PDB entry 8XIO | electron microscopy, 2.65 A resolution | chains C and G of the 5 polymer chains in the assembly

== Chain C ==
Protein: Guanine nucleotide-binding protein G(I)/G(S)/G(T) subunit beta-1
Source organism: Homo sapiens
UniProt: P62873 (GBB1_HUMAN); residues 7-345 here correspond to UniProt positions 2-340 (UniProt number = residue number - 5)
Amino-acid sequence (351 residues; row label = number of the first residue in the row; numbers below 1 keep their minus sign (Met-5 is residue -5)):
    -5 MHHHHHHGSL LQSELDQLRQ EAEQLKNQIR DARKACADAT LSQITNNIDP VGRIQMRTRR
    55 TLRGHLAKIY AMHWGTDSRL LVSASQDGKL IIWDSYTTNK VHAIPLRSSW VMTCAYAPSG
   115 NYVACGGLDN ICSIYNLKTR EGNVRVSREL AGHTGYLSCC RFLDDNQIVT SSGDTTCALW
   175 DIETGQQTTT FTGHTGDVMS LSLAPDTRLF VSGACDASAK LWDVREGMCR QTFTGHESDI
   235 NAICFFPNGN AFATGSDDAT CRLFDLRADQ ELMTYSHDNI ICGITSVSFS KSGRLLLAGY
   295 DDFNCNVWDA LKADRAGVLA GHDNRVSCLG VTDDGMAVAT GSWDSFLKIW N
Disordered / not traced: -5 to 10
Disulfide bonds: Cys126-Cys154
Construct notes: initiating methionine (-5); expression tag (-4 to 6)
UniProt features mapped onto this chain:
  - modified residue: Ser7 (N-acetylserine), His271 (Phosphohistidine)

== Chain G ==
Protein: Guanine nucleotide-binding protein G(I)/G(S)/G(O) subunit gamma-2
Source organism: Homo sapiens
UniProt: P59768 (GBG2_HUMAN); residues 1-71 here = UniProt positions 1-71
Amino-acid sequence (71 residues; each row starts with the number of its first residue):
     1 MASNNTASIA QARKLVEQLK MEANIDRIKV SKAAADLMAY CEAHAKEDPL LTPVPASENP
    61 FREKKFFCAI L
Disordered / not traced: 1-7, 63-71
UniProt features mapped onto this chain:
  - modified residue: Ala2 (N-acetylalanine), Cys68 (Cysteine methyl ester)
  - lipidation: Cys68 (S-geranylgeranyl cysteine)

== How chain C and chain G interact ==
Pairs across the interface - 62 pairs, chain C then chain G:
  Leu12(C) with Ile9(G), hydrophobic
  Glu15(C) with Lys20(G)
  Ala16(C) with Val16(G), hydrophobic
  Leu19(C) with Leu19(G); Lys20(G)
  Lys20(C) with Leu19(G)
  Ile23(C) with Ala23(G), hydrophobic
  Ala26(C) with Arg27(G)
  Cys30(C) with Lys29(G); Val30(G)
  Ala31(C) with Val30(G), hydrophobic
  Asp32(C) with Lys29(G), salt bridge; Ser31(G)
  Ala33(C) with Val30(G)
  Leu35(C) with Ala34(G), hydrophobic
  Val45(C) with Leu51(G), hydrophobic
  Met50(C) with Leu50(G), hydrophobic
  Arg53(C) with Phe61(G)
  Arg54(C) with Phe61(G), hydrogen bond (side chain-backbone); Arg62(G)
  Ser89(C) with Phe61(G)
  Tyr90(C) with Pro60(G), hydrophobic
  Met222(C) with Met21(G), hydrophobic
  Cys223(C) with Gln18(G), hydrogen bond (backbone-side chain); Met21(G); Glu22(G), hydrogen bond
  Arg224(C) with Glu22(G)
  Thr226(C) with Glu22(G), hydrogen bond
  Pro241(C) with Tyr40(G), hydrogen bond (backbone-side chain)
  Asn242(C) with Leu37(G); Tyr40(G)
  Asp259(C) with Ala33(G); Leu37(G)
  Arg261(C) with Ile28(G); Lys32(G)
  Ala262(C) with Ala33(G), hydrophobic
  Asp263(C) with Ile25(G); Arg27(G)
  Gln264(C) with Val30(G)
  Leu266(C) with Val30(G), hydrophobic; Leu37(G), hydrophobic
  Ser284(C) with Asp48(G), hydrogen bond; Leu50(G)
  Lys285(C) with Glu47(G)
  Ser286(C) with Tyr40(G); Cys41(G), hydrogen bond (side chain-backbone); His44(G), hydrogen bond (side chain-backbone); Ala45(G); Asp48(G)
  Leu305(C) with Met38(G), hydrophobic; Cys41(G), hydrophobic
  Asp328(C) with Pro49(G)
  Gly329(C) with Pro49(G); Leu50(G)
  Met330(C) with Asn59(G); Pro60(G); Phe61(G), hydrophobic
  Ala331(C) with Phe61(G), hydrophobic
  Val332(C) with Leu50(G), hydrophobic
  Ile343(C) with Phe61(G), hydrophobic
  Asn345(C) with Asn59(G), hydrogen bond; Phe61(G)
Other interface residues (no listed pair), chain C (53 interface residues in all): Ile38, Thr39, Ile42, Ile48, Trp68, Gln225, Phe240, Ala245, Leu257, Gly287, Arg288, Val325
Other interface residues (no listed pair), chain G (35 interface residues in all): Ala12, Arg13, Leu15

== In short ==
The interface between chain C and chain G involves 53 residues on one side and 35 on the other; the contacts
include 9 hydrogen bonds and 1 salt bridge. Polar pairs include Asp32(C)-Lys29(G), Arg54(C)-Phe61(G) and
Cys223(C)-Gln18(G).
Chain C is Guanine nucleotide-binding protein G(I)/G(S)/G(T) subunit beta-1 and chain G is Guanine
nucleotide-binding protein G(I)/G(S)/G(O) subunit gamma-2, both from Homo sapiens; the structure, Structure of
L797591-SSTR1 G protein complex, was determined by electron microscopy together with 8XIP, 8XIQ and 8XIR from
the same study.
